Entry 4JEF (X-ray diffraction, 2.31 A resolution); this record covers chain A.

[Chain A]
Molecule: Thymidylate synthase
Source organism: Homo sapiens
Notes: EC 2.1.1.45
UniProt: P04818 (TYSY_HUMAN); residue numbers follow UniProt; this construct covers 26-311
Amino-acid sequence (286 residues; numbered 26 to 311; the number before each row is that of its first residue):
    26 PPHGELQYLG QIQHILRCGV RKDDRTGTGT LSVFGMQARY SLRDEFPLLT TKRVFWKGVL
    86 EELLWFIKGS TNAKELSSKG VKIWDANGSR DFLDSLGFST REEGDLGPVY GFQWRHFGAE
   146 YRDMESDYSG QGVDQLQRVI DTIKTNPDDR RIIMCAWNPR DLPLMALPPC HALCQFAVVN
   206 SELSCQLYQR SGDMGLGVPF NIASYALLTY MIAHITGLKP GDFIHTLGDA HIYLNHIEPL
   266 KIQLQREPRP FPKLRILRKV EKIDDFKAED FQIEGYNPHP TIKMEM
Unresolved in the structure: 103-130, 143-152
Modified positions: Cys-180 (s,s-(2-hydroxyethyl)thiocysteine; CME); Cys-195 (s,s-(2-hydroxyethyl)thiocysteine; CME)
Differences from the reference sequence: engineered mutation Ala-202 (Tyr in P04818)
UniProt features mapped onto this chain:
  - active site: Cys-195 (Nucleophile)
  - binding site (dUMP): Arg-50, Arg-175, Arg-176, Cys-195, His-196, Arg-215 to Asp-218, Asn-226, His-256 to Tyr-258
  - binding site ((6R)-5,10-methylene-5,6,7,8-tetrahydrofolate): Asp-218
  - modified residue: Ser-114 (Phosphoserine)
  - cross-link (Glycyl lysine isopeptide (Lys-Gly)): Lys-287 (interchain with G-Cter in SUMO2), Lys-292 (interchain with G-Cter in SUMO2), Lys-308 (interchain with G-Cter in SUMO2)
  - natural variant: Glu-87 (E87K: In DKCD; uncertain significance), Gln-160 (Q160H: In DKCD; uncertain significance)
From the paper describing this entry:
  - interface hot spots (mutagenesis) - K47A, F59A, R175A (1000-fold), I178A: decreased stability with Thymidylate synthase (chain A)
  - mutagenesis - K47A: unchanged catalytic activity
  - self-association interface (contacts with another copy of this molecule); pairs are residue here / residue on that copy: Lys-47/Asp-173 (citing earlier work)
  - mutagenesis - F59A, I178A, W182A, L198A: decreased catalytic activity
  - mutagenesis - R175A, C195A, C195S: abolished catalytic activity
  - binding site for sulfate ion: Arg-175
  - catalytic residues: Cys-195 (citing earlier work)
  - conformationally variable residues (loop rearrangement): Ala-181 to Ala-197
  - self-association interface (contacts with another copy of this molecule): Cys-180 (proposed by the authors, not directly observed)
  - interface hot spots (mutagenesis) - L198A: decreased stability

[Overview]
UniProt lists active-site residue Cys-195, 13 dUMP-binding residues and
(6R)-5,10-methylene-5,6,7,8-tetrahydrofolate-binding residue Asp-218. The paper reports the catalytic residue
Cys-195; K47A, F59A and R175A, among others, reduce stability with Thymidylate synthase (chain A); 8
substitutions were tested in all.
Chain A is Thymidylate synthase (Homo sapiens); the structure, Crystal structure of human thymidylate synthase
Y202A in inactive conformation, was determined by X-ray diffraction (same publication as 4KPW).
